Entry 9LD7 (electron microscopy, 3.40 A resolution); this record covers chains C and L of the 12 polymer chains in the assembly.

== Chain C ==
Protein: Major capsid protein
From: Enterobacteria phage N4
UniProt: Q859Q5 (CAPSD_BPN4); numbering as in UniProt (aligned over 1-401)
Chain sequence (401 residues; each row starts with the number of its first residue):
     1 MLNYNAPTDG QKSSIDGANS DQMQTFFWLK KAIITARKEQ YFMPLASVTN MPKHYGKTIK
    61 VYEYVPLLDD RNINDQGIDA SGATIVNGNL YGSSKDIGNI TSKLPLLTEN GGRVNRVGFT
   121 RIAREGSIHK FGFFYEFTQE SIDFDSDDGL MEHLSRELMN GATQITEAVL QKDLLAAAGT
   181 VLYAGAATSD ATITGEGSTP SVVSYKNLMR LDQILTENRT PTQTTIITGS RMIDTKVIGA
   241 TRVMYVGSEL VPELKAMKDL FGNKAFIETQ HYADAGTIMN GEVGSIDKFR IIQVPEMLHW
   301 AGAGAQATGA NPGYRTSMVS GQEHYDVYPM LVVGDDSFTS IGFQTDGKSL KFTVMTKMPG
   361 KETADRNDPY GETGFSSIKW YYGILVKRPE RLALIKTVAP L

== Chain L ==
Protein: 32 kDa protein
From: Enterobacteria phage N4
UniProt: A0MZA7 (A0MZA7_BPN4); numbering as in UniProt (aligned over 1-279)
Chain sequence (279 residues; each row starts with the number of its first residue):
     1 MPVLKVMFHK DTNVATVLDA SGSLSDGSVE VGTFHHPDET YPDSVTIYHG VRDLLYKRSA
    61 KDPSQTASYP NNIINMQVIS IDMKATPRLI LGTALPRVIS TIEGKDVTWH VDVAGGKAPL
   121 TYKWQFKANT VGAAFADIDS GENPTAKTAT LINHAVTAES AGTYKVIVTD ANGTTIESSS
   181 LLVVGVQEPP EVASIVAYPS PLALSVADDI TDGKTVKFSS LPAGSLIGTL SIKTQPDSGK
   241 ATAEISGNVL TVKPVAAGDT TVVVTNGTKE VTVTVNVTE
Unresolved in the structure: 1

== Chain C / chain L interface ==
Pairs across the interface (19; chain C residue first):
  Met-1(C) / Ser-44(L)  hydrogen bond (backbone-backbone)
  Leu-2(C) / Tyr-41(L)
  Leu-2(C) / Asp-43(L)
  Leu-2(C) / Ser-44(L)  hydrogen bond (backbone-side chain)
  Asn-5(C) / Thr-40(L)
  Asn-5(C) / Tyr-41(L)
  Asn-5(C) / Ser-44(L)  hydrogen bond
  Gln-11(C) / Pro-42(L)
  Ser-14(C) / Tyr-41(L)  hydrogen bond
  Ala-301(C) / Leu-221(L)
  Ala-303(C) / Tyr-198(L)
  Gly-304(C) / Tyr-198(L)  hydrogen bond (backbone-side chain)
  Gln-306(C) / Lys-217(L)
  Val-319(C) / Ser-219(L)
  Val-319(C) / Ser-220(L)
  Ser-320(C) / Ser-219(L)
  Ser-320(C) / Ser-220(L)
  Gln-322(C) / Lys-217(L)
  His-324(C) / Tyr-198(L)
Interface residues without a listed pair, chain C (17 interface residues in all): Asn-3, Ala-191, Gly-302, Met-318
Interface residues without a listed pair, chain L (13 interface residues in all): Val-45, Ala-223, Ser-225

== Summary ==
The interface between chain C and chain L involves 17 residues on one side and 13 on the other; the contacts
include 5 hydrogen bonds. Polar pairs include Leu-2(C)/Ser-44(L), Asn-5(C)/Ser-44(L) and Ser-14(C)/Tyr-41(L).
Here chain C is Major capsid protein and chain L is 32 kDa protein, both from Enterobacteria phage N4. Entry
9LD7 (The capsid of mature phage N4) was determined by electron microscopy together with 9LBZ, 9LC0 and 9LC1
from the same study.
